Entry 4WTL (X-ray diffraction, 2.00 A resolution); this record covers chains T and A of the 3 polymer chains in the assembly.

# Chain T
Molecule: RNA template uacc
Sequence (4 nucleotides; numbered 1 to 4; the number before each row is that of its first residue):
     1 UACC

# Chain A
Molecule: RNA-directed RNA polymerase
From: Hepatitis C virus JFH-1
Notes: EC 2.7.7.48
Reference sequence: Q99IB8 (POLG_HCVJF); residues 1-570 here correspond to UniProt positions 2443-3012 (UniProt number = residue number + 2442)
Sequence (580 residues; each row starts with the number of its first residue; numbers below 1 keep their minus sign (Met-1 is residue -1)):
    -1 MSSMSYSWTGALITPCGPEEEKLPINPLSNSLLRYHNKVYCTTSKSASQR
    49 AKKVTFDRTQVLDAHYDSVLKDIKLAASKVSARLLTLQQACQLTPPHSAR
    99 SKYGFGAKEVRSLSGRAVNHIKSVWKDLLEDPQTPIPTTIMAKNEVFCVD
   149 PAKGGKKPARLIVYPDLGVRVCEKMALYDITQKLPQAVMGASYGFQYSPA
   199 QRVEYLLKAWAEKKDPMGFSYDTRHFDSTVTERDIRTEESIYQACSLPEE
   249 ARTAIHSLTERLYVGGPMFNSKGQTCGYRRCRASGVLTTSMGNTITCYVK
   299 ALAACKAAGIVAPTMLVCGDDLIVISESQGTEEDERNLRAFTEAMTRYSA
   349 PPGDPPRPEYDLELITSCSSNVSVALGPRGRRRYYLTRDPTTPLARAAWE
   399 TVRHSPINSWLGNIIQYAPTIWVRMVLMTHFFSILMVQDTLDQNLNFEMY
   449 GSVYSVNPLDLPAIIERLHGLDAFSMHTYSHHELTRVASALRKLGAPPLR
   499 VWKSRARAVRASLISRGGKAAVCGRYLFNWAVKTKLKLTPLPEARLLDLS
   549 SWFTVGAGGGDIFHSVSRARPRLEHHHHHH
Disordered / not traced: -1, 553-578
Sequence notes: expression tag (-1 to 0, 571-578); engineered mutation Gly15 (Ser2457 in Q99IB8), Gln86 (Glu2528 in Q99IB8), Gln87 (Glu2529 in Q99IB8), His223 (Cys2665 in Q99IB8), Ile321 (Val2763 in Q99IB8)
UniProt features mapped onto this chain:
  - binding site (Mg(2+)): Asp220, Asp318, Asp319

# Interface between chain T and chain A
Pairs across the interface (26; chain T residue first):
  A2(T) - His95(A)  phosphate contact
  A2(T) - Ser96(A)  phosphate contact
  A2(T) - Ala97(A)  hydrogen bond to the phosphate
  A2(T) - Met139(A)  base contact
  A2(T) - Lys141(A)  base contact
  A2(T) - Ile160(A)  base contact
  A2(T) - Tyr162(A)  sugar contact
  A2(T) - Arg168(A)  hydrogen bond to the phosphate
  A2(T) - Ser282(A)  base contact
  A2(T) - Gly283(A)  hydrogen bond to the sugar
  C3(T) - Pro93(A)  phosphate contact
  C3(T) - Ser96(A)  hydrogen bond to the phosphate
  C3(T) - Arg168(A)  salt bridge to the phosphate
  C3(T) - Lys172(A)  hydrogen bond to the phosphate
  C3(T) - Gly283(A)  sugar contact
  C3(T) - Val284(A)  sugar contact
  C3(T) - Leu285(A)  hydrogen bond to the sugar
  C3(T) - Thr287(A)  base contact
  C4(T) - Pro93(A)  phosphate contact
  C4(T) - Lys172(A)  salt bridge to the phosphate
  C4(T) - Gln180(A)  phosphate contact
  C4(T) - Phe193(A)  sugar contact
  C4(T) - Leu285(A)  sugar contact
  C4(T) - Ser288(A)  hydrogen bond to the base
  C4(T) - Tyr448(A)  base contact
  C4(T) - Gly449(A)  base contact
Other interface residues (no listed pair), chain T (4 interface residues in all): U1
Other interface residues (no listed pair), chain A (21 interface residues in all): Tyr176

# Summary
4 residues of chain T face 21 of chain A across their interface, with 7 hydrogen bonds and 2 salt bridges.
Among the polar pairs are C4(T)-Ser288(A), A2(T)-Gly283(A) and C3(T)-Leu285(A). From UniProt: 3 Mg2+-binding
residues on chain A.
Chain T is RNA template uacc and chain A is RNA-directed RNA polymerase (Hepatitis C virus JFH-1); the
structure, Crystal structure of hcv NS5B genotype 2A jfh-1 isolate with S15G E86Q E87Q C223H V321I mutations
..., was determined by X-ray diffraction, deposited together with 4WTA, 4WTC, 4WTD, 4WTF, 4WTG, 4WTI and 3
further entries.
